PDB entry 8U8I | electron microscopy, 3.50 A resolution | chains A and G of the 7 polymer chains in the assembly

== Chain A ==
Protein: Cell division control protein 48
Organism: Saccharomyces cerevisiae
Notes: EC 3.6.4.6
UniProtKB: P25694 (CDC48_YEAST); residue numbers follow UniProt; this construct covers 1-835
Chain sequence (835 residues; each row starts with the number of its first residue):
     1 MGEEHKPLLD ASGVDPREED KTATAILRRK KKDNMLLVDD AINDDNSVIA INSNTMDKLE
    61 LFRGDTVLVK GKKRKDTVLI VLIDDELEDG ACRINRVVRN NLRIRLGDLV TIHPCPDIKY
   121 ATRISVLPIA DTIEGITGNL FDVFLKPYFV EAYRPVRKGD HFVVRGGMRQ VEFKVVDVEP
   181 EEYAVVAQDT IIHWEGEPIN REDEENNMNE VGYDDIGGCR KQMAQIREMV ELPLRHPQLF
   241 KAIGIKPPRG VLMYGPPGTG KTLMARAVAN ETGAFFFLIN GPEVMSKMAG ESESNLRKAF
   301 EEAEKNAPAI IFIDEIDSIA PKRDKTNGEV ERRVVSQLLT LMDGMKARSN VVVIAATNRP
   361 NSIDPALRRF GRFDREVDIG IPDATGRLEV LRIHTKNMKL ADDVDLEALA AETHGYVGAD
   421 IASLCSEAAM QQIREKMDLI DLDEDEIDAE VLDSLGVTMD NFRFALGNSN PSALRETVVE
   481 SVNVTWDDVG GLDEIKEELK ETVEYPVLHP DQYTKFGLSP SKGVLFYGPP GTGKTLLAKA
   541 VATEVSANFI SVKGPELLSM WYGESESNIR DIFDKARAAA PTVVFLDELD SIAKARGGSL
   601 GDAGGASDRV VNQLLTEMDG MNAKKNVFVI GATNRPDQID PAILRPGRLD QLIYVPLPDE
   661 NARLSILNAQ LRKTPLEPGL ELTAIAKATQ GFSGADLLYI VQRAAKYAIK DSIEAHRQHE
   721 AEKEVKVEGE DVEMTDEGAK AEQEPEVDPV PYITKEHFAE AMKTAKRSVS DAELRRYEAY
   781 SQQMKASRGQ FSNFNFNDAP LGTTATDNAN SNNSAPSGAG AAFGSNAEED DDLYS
Not modelled in the structure: 1-212, 440-451, 726-743, 785-835
Swiss-Prot annotation at these positions:
  - binding site (ATP): Pro257 to Leu263, Asn358, His394, Gly531 to Leu536
  - modified residue: Ser472 (Phosphoserine), Ser519 (Phosphoserine), Thr735 (Phosphothreonine), Ser770 (Phosphoserine)
  - cross-link (Glycyl lysine isopeptide (Lys-Gly)): Lys305 (interchain with G-Cter in ubiquitin), Lys322 (interchain with G-Cter in ubiquitin), Lys346 (interchain with G-Cter in ubiquitin), Lys522 (interchain with G-Cter in ubiquitin), Lys539 (interchain with G-Cter in ubiquitin), Lys594 (interchain with G-Cter in ubiquitin), Lys673 (interchain with G-Cter in ubiquitin)
Bound ions: Mg2+ site 1: Thr262 (together with 08T); Mg2+ site 2: Thr535 (together with 08T)
Residues lining bound ligands:
  - 08T ([[[(2R,3S,4R,5R)-5-(6-aminopurin-9-yl)-3,4-bis(oxidanyl)oxolan-2-yl]methoxy-oxidanyl-phosphoryl]oxy-oxidanyl-phosphoryl]oxy-tris(fluoranyl)beryllium), molecule 1: Asp215, Ile216, Gly217, Pro256, Pro257, Gly258, Thr259, Gly260, Lys261, Thr262, Leu263, Asn358, Gly418, Ala419
  - 08T, molecule 2: Asp488, Val489, Gly490, Pro529, Pro530, Gly531, Thr532, Gly533, Lys534, Thr535, Leu536, Asn634, Ile666, Gly694, Ala695
Reported in the primary citation:
  - catalytic residues: Glu315, Arg369, Arg372, Glu588, Arg645, Arg648 (citing earlier work)

== Chain G ==
Protein: Substrate
Organism: Saccharomyces cerevisiae
Chain sequence (22 residues; each row starts with the number of its first residue):
     1 AAAAAAAAAA AAAVAVAVAV AA

== Interface between chain A and chain G ==
Residue-residue contacts (11; chain A residue first):
  Lys287(A) - Ala1(G)
  Ala289(A) - Ala1(G)  hydrophobic
  Met560(A) - Val14(G)
  Trp561(A) - Ala12(G)
  Tyr562(A) - Ala12(G)
  Asp602(A) - Ala17(G)
  Ala603(A) - Ala15(G)
  Ala603(A) - Val16(G)
  Ala603(A) - Ala17(G)
  Gly604(A) - Ala15(G)
  Gly604(A) - Val16(G)
Also at the interface, not in a pair above, chain A (9 interface residues in all): Met288
Also at the interface, not in a pair above, chain G (8 interface residues in all): Ala2, Ala13

== Summary ==
9 residues of chain A face 8 of chain G across their interface. Chain A binds compound 08T. From UniProt: 15
ATP-binding residues on chain A. The paper reports catalytic residues Glu315(A), Arg369(A) and Arg372(A) among
others.
Chain A is Cell division control protein 48 and chain G is Substrate, both from Saccharomyces cerevisiae; the
structure, Cdc48-Shp1 unfolding native substrate, Class 4, was determined by electron microscopy (same
publication as 8U7T, 8U9C, 8U9P, 8U9Q, 8U9Z, 8UA0 and 3 further entries).
